4JAV - chains A and C of the 4 polymer chains in the assembly; structure by X-ray diffraction, 3.10 A resolution.

Chain A:
Name: Histidine kinase
From: Thermotoga maritima
Notes: EC 2.7.13.3; fragment: HK853 cytoplasmic region
UniProtKB: Q9WZV7 (Q9WZV7_THEMA); residue numbers follow UniProt; this construct covers 232-489
Chain sequence (258 residues; each row starts with the number of its first residue):
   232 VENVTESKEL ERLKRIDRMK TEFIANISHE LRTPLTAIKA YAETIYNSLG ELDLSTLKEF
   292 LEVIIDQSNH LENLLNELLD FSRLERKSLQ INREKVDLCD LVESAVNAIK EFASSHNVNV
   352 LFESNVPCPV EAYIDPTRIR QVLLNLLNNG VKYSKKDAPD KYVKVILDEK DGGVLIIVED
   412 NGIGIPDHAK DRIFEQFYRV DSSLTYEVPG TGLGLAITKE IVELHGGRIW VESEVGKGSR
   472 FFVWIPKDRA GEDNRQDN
Unresolved in the structure: 232-233, 480-489
Disulfides: Cys330-Cys359
Bound ions: Mg2+: Asn380 (together with ADP, sulfate ion)
Residues lining bound ligands: ADP (adenosine-5'-diphosphate): Asn380, Gly381, Lys383, Tyr384, Asp411, Ile414, Gly415, Ile416, Ile424, Tyr429, Arg430, Val431, Thr436, Gly441, Thr442, Gly443, Leu444, Gly445, Leu446, Ala447, Ser470, Phe472
What the authors report for this chain:
  - post-translational modification sites: His260
  - mutagenesis - A271G: increased catalytic activity
  - mutagenesis - A268V: unchanged catalytic activity
  - mutagenesis - T275M: decreased catalytic activity

Chain C:
Name: Response regulator
From: Thermotoga maritima
UniProtKB: Q9WYT9 (Q9WYT9_THEMA); numbering as in UniProt (aligned over 1-122)
Chain sequence (122 residues; each row starts with the number of its first residue):
     1 MSKKVLLVDD SAPIRKMVSF VLKKEGYEVI EAENGQIALE KLSEFTPDLI VLDIMMPVMD
    61 GFTVLKKLQE KEEWKRIPVI VLTAKGGEED ESLALSLGAR KVMRKPFSPS QFIEEVKHLL
   121 NE
Unresolved in the structure: 1
Construct notes: engineered mutation Pro13 (Val in Q9WYT9), Ile14 (Leu in Q9WYT9), Met17 (Ile in Q9WYT9), Val21 (Asn in Q9WYT9)
Modified residues: Asp53 (aspartate beryllium trifluoride; BFD)
Bound ions: Mg2+: Asp10, Asp53, Met55
What the authors report for this chain:
  - post-translational modification sites: Asp53
  - binding site for Mg2+: Asp53
  - contacts within the chain: Met17-Phe107
  - mutagenesis - I17M: decreased catalytic activity on HK853

How chain A and chain C interact:
Residue-residue contacts (19):
  Ala268(A) - Pro13(C)  hydrophobic
  Tyr272(A) - Pro13(C)
  Tyr272(A) - Lys16(C)
  Tyr272(A) - Met17(C)  hydrogen bond (side chain-backbone)
  Thr275(A) - Met17(C)  hydrogen bond
  Thr275(A) - Phe107(C)
  Asn278(A) - Pro106(C)
  Ser279(A) - Phe107(C)
  Ser279(A) - Ser108(C)
  Ser279(A) - Pro109(C)
  Glu282(A) - Ser110(C)  hydrogen bond
  Glu282(A) - Gln111(C)  hydrogen bond
  Leu283(A) - Pro109(C)  hydrophobic
  Asp284(A) - Lys24(C)  salt bridge
  Ser286(A) - Phe20(C)
  Thr287(A) - Phe20(C)
  Thr287(A) - Lys24(C)
  Glu290(A) - Phe20(C)
  Phe291(A) - Met17(C)  hydrophobic
Also at the interface, not in a pair above, chain A (16 interface residues in all): Thr267, Ala271, Glu274, Val294
Also at the interface, not in a pair above, chain C (12 interface residues in all): Val21

In short:
16 residues of chain A and 12 residues of chain C are in contact, with 4 hydrogen bonds and 1 salt bridge.
Polar contacts include Asp284(A)-Lys24(C), Tyr272(A)-Met17(C) and Thr275(A)-Met17(C). Bound to chain A: ADP.
From the paper: a binding site for Mg2+ at Asp53(C); A271G of chain A increases catalytic activity; 4
substitutions were tested in all.
Here chain A is Histidine kinase and chain C is Response regulator, both from Thermotoga maritima. Entry 4JAV
(Structural basis of a rationally rewired protein-protein interface (HK853wt and RR468mutant V13P, L14I, I17M
and N21V)) was determined by X-ray diffraction, deposited together with 4JA2, 4JAS and 4JAU.
